PDB entry 9ERN | electron microscopy, 2.50 A resolution | chains A and C of the 6 polymer chains in the assembly

[Chain A (and C)]
Name: Microtubule-associated protein tau
From: Homo sapiens
Notes: chain C of this document is another copy of the same molecule, construct and numbering; everything in this record applies to it too
UniProtKB: P10636 (TAU_HUMAN), isoform P10636-8; residues 1-441 here = UniProt positions 1-441
Sequence (441 residues; each row starts with the number of its first residue):
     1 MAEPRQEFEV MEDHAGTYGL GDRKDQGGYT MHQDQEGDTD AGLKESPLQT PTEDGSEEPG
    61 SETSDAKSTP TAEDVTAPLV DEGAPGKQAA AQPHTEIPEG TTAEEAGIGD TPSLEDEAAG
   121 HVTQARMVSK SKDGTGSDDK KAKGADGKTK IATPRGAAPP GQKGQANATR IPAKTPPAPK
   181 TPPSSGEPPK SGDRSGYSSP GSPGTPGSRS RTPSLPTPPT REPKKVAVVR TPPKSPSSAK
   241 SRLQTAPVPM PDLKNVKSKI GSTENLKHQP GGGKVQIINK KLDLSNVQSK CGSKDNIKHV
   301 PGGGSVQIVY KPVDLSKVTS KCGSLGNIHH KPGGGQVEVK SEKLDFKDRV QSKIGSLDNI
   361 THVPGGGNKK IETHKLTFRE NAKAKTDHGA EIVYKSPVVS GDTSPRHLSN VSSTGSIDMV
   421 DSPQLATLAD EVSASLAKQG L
Not modelled in the structure: 1-304, 380-441
UniProt features mapped onto this chain:
  - site (Not glycated): Lys-24, Lys-44, Lys-67
  - modified residue: Ala-2 (N-acetylalanine), Tyr-18 (Phosphotyrosine), Tyr-29 (Phosphotyrosine), Ser-46 (Phosphoserine), Ser-61 (Phosphoserine), Thr-69 (Phosphothreonine), Thr-71 (Phosphothreonine), Thr-111 (Phosphothreonine), Ser-214 (Phosphoserine)
  - glycosylation (N-linked (Glc) (glycation) lysine): Lys-87, Lys-383
  - cross-link: Lys-44 (Glycyl lysine isopeptide (Lys-Gly) (interchain with G-Cter in ubiquitin))
  - natural variant: Arg-5 (R5H: In FTD1; R5L: In PSNP1)

[How chain A and chain C interact]
Pairs across the interface (164):
  Ser-305(A) / Ser-305(C)
  Ser-305(A) / Val-306(C)  hydrogen bond (backbone-backbone)
  Val-306(A) / Val-306(C)
  Val-306(A) / Phe-378(C)  hydrophobic
  Gln-307(A) / Val-306(C)  hydrogen bond (backbone-backbone)
  Gln-307(A) / Gln-307(C)
  Gln-307(A) / Ile-308(C)  hydrogen bond (backbone-backbone)
  Ile-308(A) / Ile-308(C)
  Val-309(A) / Ile-308(C)  hydrogen bond (backbone-backbone)
  Val-309(A) / Val-309(C)
  Val-309(A) / Tyr-310(C)  hydrogen bond (backbone-backbone)
  Tyr-310(A) / Tyr-310(C)  hydrophobic
  Tyr-310(A) / His-374(C)
  Tyr-310(A) / Leu-376(C)  hydrophobic
  Lys-311(A) / Tyr-310(C)  hydrogen bond (backbone-backbone)
  Lys-311(A) / Lys-311(C)
  Lys-311(A) / Pro-312(C)
  Pro-312(A) / Pro-312(C)
  Val-313(A) / Pro-312(C)  hydrogen bond (backbone-backbone)
  Val-313(A) / Val-313(C)
  Val-313(A) / Asp-314(C)  hydrogen bond (backbone-backbone)
  Asp-314(A) / Asp-314(C)
  Leu-315(A) / Asp-314(C)  hydrogen bond (backbone-backbone)
  Ser-316(A) / Ser-316(C)
  Ser-316(A) / Lys-370(C)  hydrogen bond
  Lys-317(A) / Ser-316(C)  hydrogen bond (backbone-backbone)
  Lys-317(A) / Lys-317(C)
  Lys-317(A) / Val-318(C)  hydrogen bond (backbone-backbone)
  Val-318(A) / Val-318(C)
  Val-318(A) / Asn-368(C)
  Val-318(A) / Lys-370(C)
  Thr-319(A) / Val-318(C)  hydrogen bond (backbone-backbone)
  Thr-319(A) / Thr-319(C)
  Thr-319(A) / Ser-320(C)  hydrogen bond (backbone-backbone)
  Thr-319(A) / Asn-368(C)  hydrogen bond (backbone-side chain)
  Ser-320(A) / Ser-320(C)
  Ser-320(A) / Gly-366(C)
  Lys-321(A) / Ser-320(C)  hydrogen bond (backbone-backbone)
  Lys-321(A) / Lys-321(C)
  Lys-321(A) / Cys-322(C)  hydrogen bond (backbone-backbone)
  Cys-322(A) / Cys-322(C)
  Cys-322(A) / Leu-325(C)  hydrophobic
  Gly-323(A) / Cys-322(C)  hydrogen bond (backbone-backbone)
  Gly-323(A) / Gly-323(C)  hydrogen bond (backbone-backbone)
  Ser-324(A) / Gly-323(C)  hydrogen bond (backbone-backbone)
  Ser-324(A) / Ser-324(C)
  Ser-324(A) / Leu-325(C)  hydrogen bond (backbone-backbone)
  Leu-325(A) / Leu-325(C)
  Leu-325(A) / Gly-365(C)
  Gly-326(A) / Leu-325(C)  hydrogen bond (backbone-backbone)
  Gly-326(A) / Gly-326(C)
  Gly-326(A) / Asn-327(C)  hydrogen bond (backbone-backbone)
  Asn-327(A) / Asn-327(C)  hydrogen bond (backbone-backbone)
  Asn-327(A) / Ile-328(C)  hydrogen bond (backbone-backbone)
  Ile-328(A) / Ile-328(C)  hydrophobic
  His-329(A) / Ile-328(C)  hydrogen bond (backbone-backbone)
  His-329(A) / His-329(C)
  His-329(A) / His-330(C)  hydrogen bond (backbone-backbone)
  His-330(A) / His-330(C)  hydrogen bond (side chain-backbone)
  His-330(A) / Asn-359(C)  hydrogen bond (side chain-backbone)
  His-330(A) / Thr-361(C)  hydrogen bond
  Lys-331(A) / His-330(C)  hydrogen bond (backbone-backbone)
  Lys-331(A) / Lys-331(C)
  Lys-331(A) / Pro-332(C)
  Pro-332(A) / Pro-332(C)
  Gly-333(A) / Pro-332(C)  hydrogen bond (backbone-backbone)
  Gly-333(A) / Gly-333(C)
  Gly-333(A) / Ser-356(C)  hydrogen bond (backbone-side chain)
  Gly-334(A) / Gly-333(C)  hydrogen bond (backbone-backbone)
  Gly-335(A) / Gly-333(C)  hydrogen bond (backbone-backbone)
  Gly-335(A) / Gly-334(C)  hydrogen bond (backbone-backbone)
  Gly-335(A) / Gly-335(C)
  Gln-336(A) / Gln-336(C)
  Gln-336(A) / Val-337(C)  hydrogen bond (backbone-backbone)
  Val-337(A) / Val-337(C)
  Glu-338(A) / Val-337(C)  hydrogen bond (backbone-backbone)
  Glu-338(A) / Glu-338(C)
  Glu-338(A) / Val-339(C)  hydrogen bond (backbone-backbone)
  Val-339(A) / Val-339(C)
  Lys-340(A) / Val-339(C)  hydrogen bond (backbone-backbone)
  Lys-340(A) / Lys-340(C)
  Lys-340(A) / Ser-341(C)  hydrogen bond (backbone-backbone)
  Ser-341(A) / Ser-341(C)
  Glu-342(A) / Ser-341(C)  hydrogen bond (backbone-backbone)
  Glu-342(A) / Glu-342(C)
  Glu-342(A) / Lys-343(C)  hydrogen bond (backbone-backbone)
  Lys-343(A) / Lys-343(C)  hydrogen bond (backbone-backbone)
  Lys-343(A) / Leu-344(C)  hydrogen bond (backbone-backbone)
  Leu-344(A) / Leu-344(C)
  Asp-345(A) / Leu-344(C)  hydrogen bond (backbone-backbone)
  Asp-345(A) / Asp-345(C)
  Asp-345(A) / Phe-346(C)  hydrogen bond (backbone-backbone)
  Phe-346(A) / Phe-346(C)  hydrophobic
  Lys-347(A) / Phe-346(C)  hydrogen bond (backbone-backbone)
  Asp-348(A) / Asp-348(C)
  Asp-348(A) / Arg-349(C)  hydrogen bond (side chain-backbone)
  Arg-349(A) / Arg-349(C)
  Arg-349(A) / Val-350(C)  hydrogen bond (backbone-backbone)
  Val-350(A) / Val-350(C)
  Gln-351(A) / Val-350(C)  hydrogen bond (backbone-backbone)
  Gln-351(A) / Gln-351(C)
  Gln-351(A) / Ser-352(C)  hydrogen bond (backbone-backbone)
  Ser-352(A) / Ser-352(C)
  Lys-353(A) / Ser-352(C)  hydrogen bond (backbone-backbone)
  Lys-353(A) / Lys-353(C)
  Lys-353(A) / Ile-354(C)  hydrogen bond (backbone-backbone)
  Lys-353(A) / Leu-357(C)
  Ile-354(A) / Ile-354(C)
  Gly-355(A) / Ile-354(C)  hydrogen bond (backbone-backbone)
  Gly-355(A) / Gly-355(C)
  Gly-355(A) / Ser-356(C)  hydrogen bond (backbone-backbone)
  Gly-355(A) / Leu-357(C)
  Ser-356(A) / Ser-356(C)
  Leu-357(A) / Ser-356(C)  hydrogen bond (backbone-backbone)
  Leu-357(A) / Leu-357(C)
  Leu-357(A) / Asp-358(C)  hydrogen bond (backbone-backbone)
  Asp-358(A) / Asp-358(C)  hydrogen bond (backbone-backbone)
  Asn-359(A) / Ser-356(C)  hydrogen bond (side chain-backbone)
  Asn-359(A) / Leu-357(C)
  Asn-359(A) / Asp-358(C)
  Asn-359(A) / Asn-359(C)  hydrogen bond
  Ile-360(A) / Asn-359(C)  hydrogen bond (backbone-backbone)
  Ile-360(A) / Ile-360(C)
  Ile-360(A) / Thr-361(C)  hydrogen bond (backbone-backbone)
  Thr-361(A) / Thr-361(C)
  His-362(A) / Thr-361(C)  hydrogen bond (backbone-backbone)
  His-362(A) / His-362(C)
  His-362(A) / Val-363(C)  hydrogen bond (backbone-backbone)
  Val-363(A) / Val-363(C)
  Pro-364(A) / Val-363(C)
  Pro-364(A) / Pro-364(C)
  Pro-364(A) / Gly-365(C)  hydrogen bond (backbone-backbone)
  Gly-365(A) / Gly-365(C)
  Gly-365(A) / Gly-366(C)
  Gly-366(A) / Gly-365(C)
  Gly-366(A) / Gly-366(C)  hydrogen bond (backbone-backbone)
  Gly-366(A) / Gly-367(C)  hydrogen bond (backbone-backbone)
  Gly-367(A) / Gly-367(C)  hydrogen bond (backbone-backbone)
  Gly-367(A) / Asn-368(C)
  Asn-368(A) / Gly-366(C)
  Asn-368(A) / Gly-367(C)  hydrogen bond (side chain-backbone)
  Asn-368(A) / Asn-368(C)  hydrogen bond (side chain-backbone)
  Lys-369(A) / Asn-368(C)  hydrogen bond (backbone-backbone)
  Lys-369(A) / Lys-369(C)
  Lys-369(A) / Lys-370(C)  hydrogen bond (backbone-backbone)
  Lys-370(A) / Lys-370(C)
  Ile-371(A) / Lys-370(C)  hydrogen bond (backbone-backbone)
  Ile-371(A) / Ile-371(C)
  Ile-371(A) / Glu-372(C)  hydrogen bond (backbone-backbone)
  Glu-372(A) / Glu-372(C)
  Thr-373(A) / Glu-372(C)  hydrogen bond (backbone-backbone)
  Thr-373(A) / Thr-373(C)
  Thr-373(A) / His-374(C)  hydrogen bond (backbone-backbone)
  His-374(A) / His-374(C)
  Lys-375(A) / His-374(C)  hydrogen bond (backbone-backbone)
  Lys-375(A) / Lys-375(C)
  Lys-375(A) / Leu-376(C)  hydrogen bond (backbone-backbone)
  Leu-376(A) / Leu-376(C)
  Thr-377(A) / Leu-376(C)  hydrogen bond (backbone-backbone)
  Thr-377(A) / Thr-377(C)
  Thr-377(A) / Phe-378(C)  hydrogen bond (backbone-backbone)
  Phe-378(A) / Phe-378(C)  hydrophobic
  Arg-379(A) / Phe-378(C)  hydrogen bond (backbone-backbone)
  Arg-379(A) / Arg-379(C)
Also at the interface, not in a pair above, chain C (75 interface residues in all): Leu-315, Lys-347

[In short]
Chain A and chain C each contribute 75 residues to their interface; the contacts include 82 hydrogen bonds.
Among the polar pairs are Ser-316(A)/Lys-370(C), Thr-319(A)/Asn-368(C) and His-330(A)/His-330(C).
Chain A and chain C are both Microtubule-associated protein tau (Homo sapiens); the structure, CTE type II tau
filament from vacuolar tauopathy, was determined by electron microscopy, deposited together with 9ERM and
9ERO.
